Entry 5J9T (X-ray diffraction, 2.70 A resolution); this record covers chains G and H of the 4 polymer chains in the assembly.

Chain G:
Molecule: Enhancer of polycomb-like protein 1
Organism: Saccharomyces cerevisiae (strain ATCC 204508 / S288c)
UniProt: P43572 (EPL1_YEAST); numbering as in UniProt (aligned over 121-400)
Amino-acid sequence (280 residues; each row starts with the number of its first residue):
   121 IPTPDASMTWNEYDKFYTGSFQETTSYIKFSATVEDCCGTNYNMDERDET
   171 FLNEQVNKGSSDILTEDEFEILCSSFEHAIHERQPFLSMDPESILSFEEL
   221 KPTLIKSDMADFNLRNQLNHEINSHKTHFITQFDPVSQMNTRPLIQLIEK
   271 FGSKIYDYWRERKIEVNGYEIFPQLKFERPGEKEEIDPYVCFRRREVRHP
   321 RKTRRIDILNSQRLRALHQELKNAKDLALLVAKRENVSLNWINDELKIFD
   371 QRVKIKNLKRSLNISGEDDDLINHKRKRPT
Not modelled in the structure: 121-126, 400

Chain H:
Molecule: Chromatin modification-related protein YNG2
Organism: Saccharomyces cerevisiae (strain ATCC 204508 / S288c)
UniProt: P38806 (YNG2_YEAST); residue numbers follow UniProt; this construct covers 1-120
Amino-acid sequence (120 residues; row label = number of the first residue in the row):
     1 MDPSLVLEQTIQDVSNLPSEFRYLLEEIGSNDLKLIEEKKKYEQKESQIH
    51 KFIRQQGSIPKHPQEDGLDKEIKESLLKCQSLQREKCVLANTALFLIARH
   101 LNKLEKNIALLEEDGVLAPV
Not modelled in the structure: 120

Chain G / chain H interface:
Residue-residue contacts (116):
  Thr144(G) - Tyr23(H)  hydrogen bond
  Thr144(G) - Glu27(H)
  Ser146(G) - Tyr23(H)
  Ser146(G) - Glu26(H)  hydrogen bond
  Tyr147(G) - Tyr23(H)
  Ile148(G) - Tyr23(H)
  Lys149(G) - Ser19(H)
  Lys149(G) - Tyr23(H)
  Phe150(G) - Asn16(H)
  Phe150(G) - Glu20(H)
  Ser151(G) - Glu20(H)  hydrogen bond
  Asp156(G) - Arg99(H)  salt bridge
  Asp231(G) - Arg99(H)
  Leu234(G) - Ala98(H)  hydrophobic
  Leu234(G) - Arg99(H)
  Leu234(G) - Asn102(H)
  Arg235(G) - Phe95(H)
  Leu238(G) - Leu94(H)  hydrophobic
  Ile242(G) - Asn91(H)
  Phe249(G) - Asn91(H)
  Phe249(G) - Phe95(H)  hydrophobic
  Ile250(G) - Val88(H)
  Ile250(G) - Asn91(H)  hydrogen bond (backbone-side chain)
  Thr251(G) - Val88(H)
  Thr251(G) - Asn91(H)
  Thr251(G) - Thr92(H)
  Thr251(G) - Phe95(H)
  Gln252(G) - Leu24(H)
  Gln252(G) - Val88(H)
  Gln252(G) - Leu89(H)
  Gln252(G) - Thr92(H)
  Phe253(G) - Leu96(H)  hydrophobic
  Arg321(G) - Met1(H)  hydrogen bond (side chain-backbone)
  Arg321(G) - Asp2(H)  salt bridge
  Lys322(G) - Ser4(H)
  Asp327(G) - Asp2(H)
  Asp327(G) - Pro3(H)
  Asp327(G) - Ser4(H)  hydrogen bond
  Asn330(G) - Ser4(H)  hydrogen bond
  Asn330(G) - Leu7(H)
  Ser331(G) - Pro3(H)
  Ser331(G) - Leu117(H)
  Arg333(G) - Leu7(H)
  Leu334(G) - Val6(H)  hydrophobic
  Leu334(G) - Leu7(H)  hydrophobic
  Leu334(G) - Leu111(H)  hydrophobic
  Arg335(G) - Glu112(H)  salt bridge
  Arg335(G) - Leu117(H)
  Arg335(G) - Ala118(H)  hydrogen bond (side chain-backbone)
  Arg335(G) - Pro119(H)
  Leu337(G) - Thr10(H)
  His338(G) - Leu101(H)
  His338(G) - Leu104(H)
  His338(G) - Glu105(H)  salt bridge
  His338(G) - Ile108(H)
  Leu341(G) - Val14(H)  hydrophobic
  Leu341(G) - Ile97(H)  hydrophobic
  Leu341(G) - Leu101(H)  hydrophobic
  Leu341(G) - Leu104(H)  hydrophobic
  Lys345(G) - Leu94(H)
  Lys345(G) - Ile97(H)
  Ala348(G) - Phe21(H)  hydrophobic
  Ala348(G) - Leu94(H)
  Ala348(G) - Ile97(H)  hydrophobic
  Leu349(G) - Leu94(H)
  Ala352(G) - Ala90(H)  hydrophobic
  Glu355(G) - Ile28(H)
  Glu355(G) - Gln83(H)  hydrogen bond
  Glu355(G) - Lys86(H)  salt bridge
  Glu355(G) - Cys87(H)  hydrogen bond (backbone-side chain)
  Glu355(G) - Ala90(H)
  Ser358(G) - Gln83(H)
  Leu359(G) - Gln83(H)
  Leu359(G) - Arg84(H)
  Leu359(G) - Cys87(H)  hydrophobic
  Trp361(G) - Lys39(H)
  Trp361(G) - Tyr42(H)
  Ile362(G) - Leu76(H)  hydrophobic
  Ile362(G) - Cys79(H)  hydrophobic
  Ile362(G) - Gln80(H)
  Asn363(G) - Gln80(H)  hydrogen bond
  Glu365(G) - Tyr42(H)
  Glu365(G) - Leu76(H)
  Leu366(G) - Leu76(H)  hydrophobic
  Leu366(G) - Leu77(H)  hydrophobic
  Leu366(G) - Gln80(H)
  Phe369(G) - Asp69(H)
  Phe369(G) - Ile72(H)  hydrophobic
  Phe369(G) - Lys73(H)
  Phe369(G) - Leu76(H)  hydrophobic
  Asp370(G) - Lys73(H)  salt bridge
  Arg372(G) - Glu46(H)  salt bridge
  Arg372(G) - His50(H)
  Val373(G) - Asp69(H)
  Lys376(G) - Ile49(H)
  Lys376(G) - Glu65(H)  salt bridge
  Lys379(G) - Ser58(H)  hydrogen bond
  Lys379(G) - Ile59(H)
  Arg380(G) - Ser58(H)  hydrogen bond (side chain-backbone)
  Arg380(G) - Ile59(H)  hydrogen bond (side chain-backbone)
  Arg380(G) - Pro60(H)
  Arg380(G) - Lys61(H)
  Arg380(G) - Glu65(H)  salt bridge
  Asn383(G) - Ile59(H)
  Ile384(G) - Ile59(H)
  Ser385(G) - Ile59(H)
  Asp388(G) - Ile53(H)
  Asp388(G) - Gly57(H)
  Asp388(G) - Ser58(H)  hydrogen bond
  Leu391(G) - His50(H)
  Ile392(G) - His50(H)
  Ile392(G) - Ile53(H)  hydrophobic
  Ile392(G) - Arg54(H)
  Asn393(G) - Glu46(H)
  Asn393(G) - His50(H)  hydrogen bond (backbone-side chain)
  Asn393(G) - Arg54(H)  hydrogen bond (backbone-side chain)
Other interface residues (no listed pair), chain G (62 interface residues in all): Thr145, Ile326, Lys342, Ala344, Val351, Arg354, Asn356
Other interface residues (no listed pair), chain H (64 interface residues in all): Ile11, Leu25

Summary:
Chain G and chain H form an interface of 62 and 64 residues respectively; the contacts include 17 hydrogen
bonds and 9 salt bridges. Among the polar pairs are Asp156(G)-Arg99(H), Arg321(G)-Asp2(H) and
Arg335(G)-Glu112(H).
Here chain G is Enhancer of polycomb-like protein 1 and chain H is Chromatin modification-related protein
YNG2, both from Saccharomyces cerevisiae (strain ATCC 204508 / S288c). Entry 5J9T (Crystal structure of the
NuA4 core complex) was determined by X-ray diffraction together with 5J9Q, 5J9U and 5J9W from the same study.
